PDB entry 2W05 | X-ray diffraction, 1.90 A resolution | chain A

== Chain A ==
Protein: Cell division protein kinase 2
From: Homo sapiens
Notes: EC 2.7.11.22
Reference sequence: P24941 (CDK2_HUMAN); residue numbers follow UniProt; this construct covers 1-298
Chain sequence (298 residues; each row starts with the number of its first residue):
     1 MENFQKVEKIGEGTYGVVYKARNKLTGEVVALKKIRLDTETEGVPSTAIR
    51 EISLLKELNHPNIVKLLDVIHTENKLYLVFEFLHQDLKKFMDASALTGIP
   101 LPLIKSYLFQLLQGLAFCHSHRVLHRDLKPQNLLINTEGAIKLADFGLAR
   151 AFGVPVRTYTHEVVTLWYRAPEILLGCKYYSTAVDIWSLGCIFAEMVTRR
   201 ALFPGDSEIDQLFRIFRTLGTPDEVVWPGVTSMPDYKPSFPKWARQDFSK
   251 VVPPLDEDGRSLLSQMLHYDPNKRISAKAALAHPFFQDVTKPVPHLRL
Disordered / not traced: 37-45, 149-161
Curated features (UniProtKB/Swiss-Prot):
  - active site: D127 (Proton acceptor)
  - binding site (ATP): I10 to V18, K33, E81 to L83, D86, K129 to N132, D145
  - binding site (Mg(2+)): N132, D145
  - site (CDK7 binding): K9, K88, K89, L166
  - modified residue: M1 (N-acetylmethionine), K6 (N6-acetyllysine), T14 (Phosphothreonine), Y15 (Phosphotyrosine), Y19 (Phosphotyrosine), T160 (Phosphothreonine)
  - natural variant: P45 (P45L: In a glioblastoma multiforme sample)
  - mutagenesis: K9 (K9F: Reduced phosphorylation by CAK), T14 (T14A: 2-fold increase in activity), Y15 (Y15F: 2-fold increase in activity), K88 to K89 (Reduced phosphorylation by CAK), T160 (T160A: Abolishes activity), L166 (L166R: Reduced phosphorylation by CAK and reduced kinase activity)
Ligand contacts: FRT (N-(2-methoxyethyl)-4-({4-[2-methyl-1-(1-methylethyl)-1H-imidazol-5-yl]pyrimidin-2-yl}amino)benzenesulfonamide): I10, G11, V18, A31, K33, V64, F80, E81, F82, L83, H84, Q85, D86, K89, Q131, N132, L134, D145

== Overview ==
Ligands of chain A: compound FRT. From UniProt: active-site residue D127, 19 ATP-binding residues,
Mg2+-binding residues N132 and D145 and 7 mutagenesis sites.
Chain A is Cell division protein kinase 2 (Homo sapiens); the structure, Structure of CDK2 in complex with an
imidazolyl pyrimidine, compound 5b, was determined by X-ray diffraction (same publication as 2W06).
